8XOM - chain A; structure by electron microscopy, 3.05 A resolution.

== Chain A ==
Protein: ATP-binding cassette sub-family C member 4
Organism: Homo sapiens
Notes: EC 7.6.2.2, 7.6.2.3
UniProtKB: O15439 (MRP4_HUMAN); numbering as in UniProt (aligned over 1-1325)
Sequence (1325 residues; numbered 1 to 1325; the number before each row is that of its first residue):
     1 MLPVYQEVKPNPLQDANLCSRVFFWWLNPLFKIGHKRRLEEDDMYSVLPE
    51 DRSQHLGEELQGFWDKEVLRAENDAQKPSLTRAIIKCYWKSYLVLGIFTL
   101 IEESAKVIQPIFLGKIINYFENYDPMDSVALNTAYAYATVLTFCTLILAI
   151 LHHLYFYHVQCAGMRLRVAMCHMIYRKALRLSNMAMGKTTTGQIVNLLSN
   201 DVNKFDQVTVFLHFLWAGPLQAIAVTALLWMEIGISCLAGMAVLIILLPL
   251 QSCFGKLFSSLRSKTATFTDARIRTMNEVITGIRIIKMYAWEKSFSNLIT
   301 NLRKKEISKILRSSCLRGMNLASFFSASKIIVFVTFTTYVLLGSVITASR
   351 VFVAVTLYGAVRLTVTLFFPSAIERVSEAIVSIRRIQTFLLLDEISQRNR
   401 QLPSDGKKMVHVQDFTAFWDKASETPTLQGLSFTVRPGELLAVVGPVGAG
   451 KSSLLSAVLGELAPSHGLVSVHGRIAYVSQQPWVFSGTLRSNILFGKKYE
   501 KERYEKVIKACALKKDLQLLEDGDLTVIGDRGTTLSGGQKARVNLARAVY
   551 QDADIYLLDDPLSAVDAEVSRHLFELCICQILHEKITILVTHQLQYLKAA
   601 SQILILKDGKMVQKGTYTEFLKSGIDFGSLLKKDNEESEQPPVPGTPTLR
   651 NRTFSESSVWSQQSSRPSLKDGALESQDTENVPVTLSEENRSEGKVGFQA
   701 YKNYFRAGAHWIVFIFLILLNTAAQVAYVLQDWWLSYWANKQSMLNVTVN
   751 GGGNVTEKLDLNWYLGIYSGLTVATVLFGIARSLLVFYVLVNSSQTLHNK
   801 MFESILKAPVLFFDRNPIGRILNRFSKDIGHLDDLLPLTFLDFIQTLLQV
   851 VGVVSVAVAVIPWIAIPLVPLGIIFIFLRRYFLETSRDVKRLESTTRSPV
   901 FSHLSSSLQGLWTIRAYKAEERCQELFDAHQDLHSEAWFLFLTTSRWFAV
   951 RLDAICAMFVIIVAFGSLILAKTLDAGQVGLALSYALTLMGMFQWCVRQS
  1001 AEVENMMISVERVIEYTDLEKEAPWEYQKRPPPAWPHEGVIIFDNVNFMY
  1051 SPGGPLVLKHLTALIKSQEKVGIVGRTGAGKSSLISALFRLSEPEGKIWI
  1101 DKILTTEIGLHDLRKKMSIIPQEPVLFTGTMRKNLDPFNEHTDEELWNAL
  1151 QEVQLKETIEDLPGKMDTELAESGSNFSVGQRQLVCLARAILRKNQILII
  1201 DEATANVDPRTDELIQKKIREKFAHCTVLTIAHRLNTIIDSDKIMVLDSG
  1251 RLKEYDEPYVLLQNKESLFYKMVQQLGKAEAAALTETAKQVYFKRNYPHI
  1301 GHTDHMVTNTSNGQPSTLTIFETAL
Disordered / not traced: 1-6, 620-693, 1278-1325
UniProt features mapped onto this chain:
  - motif: Glu1322 to Leu1325 (PDZ-binding)
  - binding site (ATP): Gly445 to Ser452, Gly1075 to Ser1082
  - modified residue: Thr646 (Phosphothreonine), Thr648 (Phosphothreonine), Ser664 (Phosphoserine), Ser668 (Phosphoserine)
  - glycosylation (N-linked (GlcNAc...) asparagine): Asn746, Asn754
  - natural variant: Gly187 (G187W: Transport properties comparable to wild-type), Lys304 (K304N: Transport properties comparable to wild-type), Gly487 (G487E: Transport properties comparable to wild-type), Tyr556 (Y556C: 40% reduced expression level compared to wild-type), Glu757 (E757K: 10% reduced expression level compared to wild-type), Val776 (V776I: 20% reduced expression level compared to wild-type), Arg820 (R820I: Transport properties comparable to wild-type), Val854 (V854F: Transport properties comparable to wild-type), Ile866 (I866V: Transport properties comparable to wild-type), Thr1142 (T1142M: 10% reduced expression level compared to wild-type)
  - mutagenesis: Asn746 (N746Q: Does not affect plasma membrane localization; 1.5 fold increase in PEG2 transport; does not affect estradiol 17-beta-D-glucuronide transport), Asn754 (N754Q: Does not affect plasma membrane localization; PEG2 transport is decreased by 50%; does not affect estradiol 17-beta-D-glucuronide transport)
Ligand contacts:
  - AMP-PNP (ANP; phosphoaminophosphonic acid-adenylate ester): Trp419, Gly445, Val447, Gly448, Ala449, Gly450, Lys451, Ser452, Gln480, Asp559, Asp560, Val590
  - DU0 (2-[2-[(1S,2S,4S,5'R,6R,7S,8R,9S,12S,13R,16S)-5',7,9,13-tetramethylspiro[5-oxapentacyclo[10.8.0.02,9.04,8.013,18]icos-18-ene-6,2'-oxane]-16-yl]oxyethyl]propane-1,3-diol), molecule 1: Ile108, Phe112, Val129, Asn132, Thr133, Ala136, Tyr137, Val140
  - DU0, molecule 2: Leu215, Pro219, Phe369, Ile373, Val376, Ser377, Ile380
  - DU0, molecule 3: Ile223, Thr226, Ala227, Trp230
  - DU0, molecule 4: Ile235, Leu238, Ala239, Ala242, Leu342
  - DU0, molecule 5: Ala239, Ala242, Val243, Val334, Thr338, Leu341, Leu342, Gly343
  - DU0, molecule 6: Val726, Leu730, Trp733
  - DU0, molecule 7: Val726, Val729, Leu730, Trp733, Val851, Ser855, Val856, Ala859, Val860, Thr973, Leu974, Gln978
  - DU0, molecule 8: Leu730, Trp733, Trp734, Tyr737, Trp763, Ile767, Leu771
  - DU0, molecule 9: Asn762, Trp763, Gly766, Gly770, Val773
  - DU0, molecule 10: Val851, Ser855, Val858, Ala859
  - DU0, molecule 11: Pro862, Trp863, Ile866
  - DU0, molecule 12: Leu878, Tyr881, Trp947, Arg951
  - methotrexate (MTX): Asn320, Leu321, Phe324, Leu363, Thr366, Leu367, Phe368, Asp842, Gly991, Met992, Gln994, Trp995, Arg998

== Overview ==
Ligands of chain A: AMP-PNP, methotrexate and 12 copies of compound DU0. UniProt lists 16 ATP-binding residues
and 2 mutagenesis sites.
Chain A is ATP-binding cassette sub-family C member 4 (Homo sapiens); the structure, Cryo-EM structure of
human ABCC4 in complex with ANP-bound in NBD1 and METHOTREXATE, was determined by electron microscopy (same
publication as 8XOK and 8XOL).
